PDB entry 9DBZ | electron microscopy, 2.70 A resolution | chains B and C of the 3 polymer chains in the assembly

== Chain B (and C) ==
Molecule: Spike glycoprotein
Organism: Feline coronavirus
Notes: chain C of this document is another copy of the same molecule, construct and numbering; everything in this record applies to it too
Amino-acid sequence (1473 residues; row label = number of the first residue in the row; numbers below 1 keep their minus sign (Met-13 is residue -13)):
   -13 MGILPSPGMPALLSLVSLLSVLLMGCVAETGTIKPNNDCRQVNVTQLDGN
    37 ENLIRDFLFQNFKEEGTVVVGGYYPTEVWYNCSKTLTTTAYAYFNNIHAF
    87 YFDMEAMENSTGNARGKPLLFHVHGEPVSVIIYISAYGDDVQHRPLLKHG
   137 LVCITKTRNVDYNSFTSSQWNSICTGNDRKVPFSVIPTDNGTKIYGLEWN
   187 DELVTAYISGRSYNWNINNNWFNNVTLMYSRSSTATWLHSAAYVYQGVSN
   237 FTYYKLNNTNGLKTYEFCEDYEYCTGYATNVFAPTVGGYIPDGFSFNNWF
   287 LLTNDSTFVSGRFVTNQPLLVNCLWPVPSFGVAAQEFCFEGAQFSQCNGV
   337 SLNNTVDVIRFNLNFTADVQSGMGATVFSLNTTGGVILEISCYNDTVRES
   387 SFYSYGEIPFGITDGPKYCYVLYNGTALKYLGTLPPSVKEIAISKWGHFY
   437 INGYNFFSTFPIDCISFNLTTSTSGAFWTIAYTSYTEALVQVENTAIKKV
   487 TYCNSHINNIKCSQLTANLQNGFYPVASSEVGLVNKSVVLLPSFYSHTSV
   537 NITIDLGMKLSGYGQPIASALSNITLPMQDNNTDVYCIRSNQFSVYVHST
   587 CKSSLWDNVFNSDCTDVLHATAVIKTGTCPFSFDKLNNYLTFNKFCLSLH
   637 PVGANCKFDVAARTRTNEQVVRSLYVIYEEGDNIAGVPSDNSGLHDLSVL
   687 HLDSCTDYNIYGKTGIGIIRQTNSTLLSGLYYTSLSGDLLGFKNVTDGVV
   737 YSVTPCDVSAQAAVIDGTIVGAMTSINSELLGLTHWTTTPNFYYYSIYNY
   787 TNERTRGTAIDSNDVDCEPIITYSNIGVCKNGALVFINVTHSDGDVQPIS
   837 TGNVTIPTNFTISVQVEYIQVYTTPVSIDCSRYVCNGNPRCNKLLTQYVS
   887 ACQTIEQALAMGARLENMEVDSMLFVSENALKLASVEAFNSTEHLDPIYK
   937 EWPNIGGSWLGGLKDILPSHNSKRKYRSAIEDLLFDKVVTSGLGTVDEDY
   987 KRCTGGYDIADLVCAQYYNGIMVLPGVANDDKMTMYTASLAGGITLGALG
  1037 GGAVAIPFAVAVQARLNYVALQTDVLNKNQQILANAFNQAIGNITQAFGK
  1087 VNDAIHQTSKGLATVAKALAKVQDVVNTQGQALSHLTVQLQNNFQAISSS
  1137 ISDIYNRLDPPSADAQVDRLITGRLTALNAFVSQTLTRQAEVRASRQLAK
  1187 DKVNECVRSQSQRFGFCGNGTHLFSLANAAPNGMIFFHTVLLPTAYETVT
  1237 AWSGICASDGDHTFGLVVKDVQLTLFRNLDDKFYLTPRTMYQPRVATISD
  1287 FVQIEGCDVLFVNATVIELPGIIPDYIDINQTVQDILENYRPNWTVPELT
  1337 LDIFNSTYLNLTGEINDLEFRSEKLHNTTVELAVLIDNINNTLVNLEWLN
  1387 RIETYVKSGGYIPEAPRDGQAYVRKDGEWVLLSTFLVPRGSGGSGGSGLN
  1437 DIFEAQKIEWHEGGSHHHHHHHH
Disordered / not traced: -13 to 24, 69-74, 90-101, 122-129, 220-221, 391-396, 677-682, 788-800, 975-982, 1087-1097, 1247, 1308-1459 (chain C: -13 to 17, 74-76, 90-106, 119-133, 144-148, 155-158, 162, 216-218, 226-228, 393-398, 676-683, 789-800, 976-982, 1087-1097, 1246-1247, 1308-1459)
Disulfide bonds: Cys25-Cys68, Cys139-Cys160, Cys254-Cys260, Cys309-Cys333, Cys324-Cys450, Cys378-Cys405, Cys489-Cys498, Cys573-Cys632, Cys587-Cys600, Cys615-Cys642, Cys691-Cys742, Cys803-Cys815, Cys866-Cys888, Cys871-Cys877, Cys989-Cys1000, Cys1192-Cys1203, Cys1242-Cys1293
Glycans and other covalent adducts: N-acetylglucosamine (NAG) linked to Asn29, Asn67, Asn176, Asn210, Asn236, Asn243, Asn339, Asn367, Asn380, Asn410, Asn454, Asn521, Asn537, Asn559, Asn567, Asn709, Asn730, Asn785, Asn824, Asn839, Asn845, Asn926, Asn1079, Asn1205, Asn1299; glycan linked to Asn290, Asn350
Residues lining bound ligands:
  - palmitoleic acid (PAM), molecule 1: Ile376, Cys378, Cys405, Leu417, Thr419, Leu420, Pro421, Pro422, Ser423, Ile427, Ile437, Asn438, Phe442, Phe443
  - palmitoleic acid (PAM), molecule 2: Gly508, Phe509, Gln747, Met759, Thr760, Ser761, Asn777, Phe778, Tyr809
  - palmitoleic acid (PAM), molecule 3: Leu712, Leu713, Lys729, Val731

== Interface between chain B and chain C ==
Contacting residue pairs (159; chain B residue first):
  Val300(B) - Thr882(C)
  Glu473(B) - Thr882(C)
  Leu501(B) - Val885(C)
  Leu501(B) - Ser886(C)
  Asn507(B) - Arg900(C)
  Ala513(B) - Arg868(C)
  Pro528(B) - Tyr416(C)
  Ser529(B) - Tyr416(C)
  Phe530(B) - Val383(C)
  Phe530(B) - Glu385(C)
  Phe530(B) - Tyr406(C)  hydrophobic
  Phe530(B) - Lys415(C)
  Phe530(B) - Tyr416(C)
  Asp566(B) - Ser547(C)
  Asp566(B) - Gly548(C)  hydrogen bond (side chain-backbone)
  Asp566(B) - Trp592(C)
  Asn567(B) - Trp592(C)
  Arg575(B) - Ser547(C)
  Arg575(B) - Tyr549(C)  hydrogen bond (backbone-side chain)
  Thr612(B) - Leu1144(C)
  Thr612(B) - Ser1148(C)
  Pro616(B) - Arg1143(C)  hydrogen bond (backbone-side chain)
  Phe617(B) - Arg1143(C)
  Phe617(B) - Leu1144(C)  hydrophobic
  Ser618(B) - Arg1143(C)  hydrogen bond (backbone-backbone)
  Ser618(B) - Leu1144(C)
  Ser618(B) - Asp1145(C)  hydrogen bond (side chain-backbone)
  Lys621(B) - Tyr1141(C)
  Lys621(B) - Asn1142(C)
  Lys621(B) - Arg1143(C)
  Lys621(B) - Leu1144(C)
  Asn624(B) - Asn1142(C)  hydrogen bond (side chain-backbone)
  Leu626(B) - Arg1143(C)
  Gly698(B) - Asp1139(C)
  Thr700(B) - Ser1138(C)
  Thr700(B) - Asp1139(C)  hydrogen bond
  Thr700(B) - Asn1142(C)
  Gly701(B) - Ser1138(C)
  Arg706(B) - Thr990(C)  hydrogen bond (side chain-backbone)
  Arg706(B) - Gly991(C)  hydrogen bond (side chain-backbone)
  Arg706(B) - Gly992(C)
  Thr708(B) - Gly992(C)
  Thr708(B) - Tyr993(C)
  Thr708(B) - Asp994(C)
  Leu712(B) - Asn480(C)
  Leu713(B) - Asn438(C)  hydrogen bond (backbone-side chain)
  Ser714(B) - Phe286(C)
  Ser714(B) - Asn438(C)  hydrogen bond (side chain-backbone)
  Ser714(B) - Thr481(C)
  Gly715(B) - Thr293(C)
  Gly715(B) - Asn438(C)  hydrogen bond (backbone-backbone)
  Leu716(B) - Tyr440(C)  hydrophobic
  Leu716(B) - Phe442(C)  hydrophobic
  Tyr717(B) - Asp291(C)
  Tyr717(B) - Ser292(C)
  Tyr717(B) - Thr293(C)  hydrogen bond (backbone-backbone)
  Tyr718(B) - Thr293(C)
  Thr719(B) - Ser292(C)  hydrogen bond
  Ser720(B) - Ala1001(C)
  Leu721(B) - Thr1123(C)
  Leu721(B) - Gln1127(C)  hydrogen bond (backbone-side chain)
  Ser722(B) - Asn1005(C)  hydrogen bond
  Ser722(B) - Thr1123(C)
  Ser722(B) - Leu1126(C)
  Ser722(B) - Gln1127(C)
  Gly723(B) - Gln1127(C)
  Asp724(B) - Asn872(C)  hydrogen bond
  Asp724(B) - Asn1005(C)
  Leu726(B) - Ile995(C)
  Leu726(B) - Ala996(C)
  Gly727(B) - Ile995(C)
  Val731(B) - Pro421(C)
  Thr732(B) - Pro422(C)
  Ser738(B) - Gly992(C)  hydrogen bond (side chain-backbone)
  Ser738(B) - Asp994(C)
  Thr740(B) - Tyr1004(C)
  Pro741(B) - Tyr1004(C)  hydrophobic
  Asp743(B) - Arg868(C)  salt bridge
  Val744(B) - Arg868(C)
  Val744(B) - Thr990(C)
  Val744(B) - Tyr1003(C)
  Ser745(B) - Asp865(C)  hydrogen bond
  Ser745(B) - Arg868(C)  hydrogen bond
  Ser745(B) - Tyr1003(C)  hydrogen bond (backbone-side chain)
  Gln747(B) - Ser863(C)
  Ser761(B) - Tyr986(C)
  Ser761(B) - Lys987(C)
  Ser761(B) - Thr990(C)  hydrogen bond (backbone-side chain)
  Ser761(B) - Tyr1003(C)  hydrogen bond
  Ile762(B) - Thr990(C)
  Thr774(B) - Lys987(C)
  Thr775(B) - Lys987(C)  hydrogen bond (backbone-side chain)
  Pro776(B) - Asp985(C)
  Pro776(B) - Lys987(C)
  Asn777(B) - Glu984(C)
  Asn777(B) - Asp985(C)
  Asn777(B) - Tyr986(C)  hydrogen bond (backbone-backbone)
  Asn777(B) - Lys987(C)
  Phe778(B) - Lys987(C)
  Tyr779(B) - Lys987(C)
  Tyr809(B) - Pro861(C)
  Tyr809(B) - Ala899(C)
  Tyr809(B) - Asn903(C)
  Tyr809(B) - Leu1010(C)
  Ser810(B) - Asn903(C)
  Asn811(B) - Ala1014(C)
  Val825(B) - Phe911(C)  hydrophobic
  Val825(B) - Val912(C)  hydrophobic
  Val825(B) - Met1021(C)  hydrophobic
  Thr826(B) - Phe911(C)
  Thr826(B) - Val912(C)  hydrogen bond (backbone-backbone)
  His827(B) - Val912(C)
  Ser828(B) - Phe911(C)
  Ser828(B) - Val912(C)  hydrogen bond (backbone-backbone)
  Ser828(B) - Ser913(C)  hydrogen bond (backbone-side chain)
  Asp829(B) - Ser913(C)  hydrogen bond (backbone-side chain)
  Asp829(B) - Leu1035(C)
  Gly830(B) - Leu1035(C)
  Asp831(B) - Leu1035(C)
  Asp831(B) - Arg1194(C)  salt bridge
  Val832(B) - Leu1035(C)  hydrophobic
  Gln833(B) - Gly1029(C)  hydrogen bond (side chain-backbone)
  Gln833(B) - Ile1030(C)
  Gln833(B) - Leu1032(C)
  Gln833(B) - Arg1051(C)
  Pro834(B) - Ala1050(C)
  Ile835(B) - Gly1033(C)
  Ile835(B) - Ile1042(C)  hydrophobic
  Thr837(B) - Ile934(C)
  Thr837(B) - Tyr935(C)
  Gly838(B) - Ile934(C)
  Thr841(B) - Ala1034(C)
  Thr841(B) - Leu1035(C)  hydrogen bond (side chain-backbone)
  Lys1103(B) - Met904(C)
  Lys1103(B) - Glu905(C)
  Lys1103(B) - Ser908(C)  hydrogen bond
  Ala1106(B) - Met897(C)
  Ala1106(B) - Leu901(C)  hydrophobic
  Asp1110(B) - Met897(C)
  Asp1110(B) - Leu901(C)
  Gln1117(B) - Thr890(C)
  Glu1177(B) - Ala1176(C)
  Glu1177(B) - Arg1179(C)  salt bridge
  Leu1184(B) - Gln1183(C)
  Arg1199(B) - Glu1191(C)  salt bridge
  Arg1199(B) - Arg1199(C)
  Phe1200(B) - Asn1190(C)
  Phe1200(B) - Arg1194(C)
  Phe1200(B) - Ser1195(C)
  Gly1201(B) - Asn1190(C)
  Tyr1232(B) - Leu1035(C)
  Val1254(B) - Leu1057(C)
  Lys1255(B) - Asp1286(C)  salt bridge
  Val1257(B) - Asn1053(C)
  Gln1258(B) - Tyr1054(C)
  Val1288(B) - Arg1280(C)
  Ile1290(B) - Thr1059(C)
  Gly1292(B) - Leu1062(C)
  Cys1293(B) - Leu1062(C)
Interface residues without a listed pair, chain B (115 interface residues in all): Ser499, Gln500, Pro511, Val512, Leu527, Ser532, Val638, Gly639, Asn669, Ile702, Thr711, Asp733, Val736, Tyr737, Ile823, Asn824, Asn839, Val840, Ala1102, Lys1107, Gln1131, Thr1173, Val1253, Ser1285, Leu1296
Interface residues without a listed pair, chain C (123 interface residues in all): Val295, Arg384, Ala413, Leu414, Leu417, Gly418, Thr419, Ser423, Lys425, Val656, Val657, Gln889, Glu892, Asp907, Leu910, Glu914, Asp932, Trp938, Cys989, Met1008, Pro1011, Lys1018, Ser1120, Val1124, Gln1131, Ile1133, Thr1173, Ser1285

== Overview ==
115 residues of chain B and 123 residues of chain C are in contact, with 32 hydrogen bonds and 5 salt bridges.
Polar pairs include Asp743(B)-Arg868(C), Asp831(B)-Arg1194(C) and Glu1177(B)-Arg1179(C). Ligands of chain B: 3
copies of palmitoleic acid.
Chain B and chain C are both Spike glycoprotein (Feline coronavirus); the structure, Molecular basis of
pathogenicity of the recently emerged FCoV-23 coronavirus. FCoV-23 S long with Do in ..., was determined by
electron microscopy (same publication as 9DAZ, 9DB0, 9DB1, 9DB3 and 9DBE).
